1IL9 - chain A; structure by X-ray diffraction, 3.10 A resolution.

== Chain A ==
Name: Ricin A chain
From: Ricinus communis
Notes: EC 3.2.2.22
Reference sequence: P02879 (RICI_RICCO); residues 1-267 here correspond to UniProt positions 36-302 (UniProt number = residue number + 35)
Chain sequence (267 residues; each row starts with the number of its first residue):
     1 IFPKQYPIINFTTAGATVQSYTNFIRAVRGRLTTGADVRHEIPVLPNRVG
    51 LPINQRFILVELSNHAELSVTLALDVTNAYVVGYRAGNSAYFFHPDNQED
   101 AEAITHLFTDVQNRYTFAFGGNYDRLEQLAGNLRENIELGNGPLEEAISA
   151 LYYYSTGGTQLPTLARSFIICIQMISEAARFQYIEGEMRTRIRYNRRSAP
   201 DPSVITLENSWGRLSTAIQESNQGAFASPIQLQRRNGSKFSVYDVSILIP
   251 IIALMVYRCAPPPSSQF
Residues lining bound ligands: 8-methyl-9-oxoguanine (MOG; 5-amino-2-methyl-6H-oxazolo[5,4-d]pyrimidin-7-one): Asn78, Ala79, Tyr80, Val81, Phe93, Gly121, Asn122, Tyr123, Ile172, Ser176, Glu177, Arg180
Reported in the primary citation:
  - binding site for 8-methyl-9-oxoguanine: Val81, Gly121, Tyr123, Arg180
  - conformationally variable residues (side-chain flip): Tyr80
  - catalytic residues: Glu177, Arg180 (citing earlier work)

== In short ==
Bound to chain A: 8-methyl-9-oxoguanine. From the paper: catalytic residues Glu177 and Arg180; a binding site
for 8-methyl-9-oxoguanine at Val81, Gly121 and Tyr123 among others.
Chain A is Ricin A chain (Ricinus communis); the structure, Structure of ricin A chain bound with inhibitor
8-methyl-9-oxoguanine, was determined by X-ray diffraction together with 1IL3, 1IL4 and 1IL5 from the same
study.
